Entry 7MKO (electron microscopy, 3.15 A resolution); this record covers chains A and B of the 8 polymer chains in the assembly.

# Chain A (and B)
Molecule: DNA-directed RNA polymerase subunit alpha
Organism: Escherichia coli (strain K12)
Notes: EC 2.7.7.6; chain B of this document is another copy of the same molecule, construct and numbering; everything in this record applies to it too
UniProtKB: A0A4S5AL01 (A0A4S5AL01_ECOLI); numbering as in UniProt (aligned over 1-237)
Amino-acid sequence (237 residues; each row starts with the number of its first residue):
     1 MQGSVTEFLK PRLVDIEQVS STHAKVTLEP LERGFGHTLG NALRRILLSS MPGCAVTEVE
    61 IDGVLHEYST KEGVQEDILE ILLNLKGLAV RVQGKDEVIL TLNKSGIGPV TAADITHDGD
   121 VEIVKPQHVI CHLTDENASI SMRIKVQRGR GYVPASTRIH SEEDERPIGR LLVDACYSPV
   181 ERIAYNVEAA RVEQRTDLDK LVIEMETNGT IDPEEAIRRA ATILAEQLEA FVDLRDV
Not modelled in the structure: 1-6 (chain B: 1-5, 236-237)

# Chain A / chain B interface
Residue-residue contacts (69):
  Glu7(A) with Arg148(B), salt bridge; Arg150(B), salt bridge
  Phe8(A) with Arg150(B); Ile223(B), hydrophobic
  Leu9(A) with Gln227(B), hydrogen bond (backbone-side chain)
  Lys10(A) with Glu226(B); Gln227(B)
  Pro11(A) with Gln227(B); Ala230(B); Phe231(B)
  Leu13(A) with Phe231(B), hydrophobic
  Leu28(A) with Phe231(B), hydrophobic
  Leu31(A) with Gln227(B)
  Glu32(A) with Gln227(B)
  Arg33(A) with Ser50(B)
  Phe35(A) with Ser50(B); Ile223(B), hydrophobic; Gln227(B)
  His37(A) with Arg45(B)
  Thr38(A) with Ala42(B); Arg45(B)
  Leu39(A) with Leu224(B), hydrophobic; Leu228(B), hydrophobic
  Ala42(A) with Thr38(B)
  Arg45(A) with Gly34(B), hydrogen bond (side chain-backbone); His37(B); Thr38(B)
  Ile46(A) with Phe35(B), hydrophobic
  Ser50(A) with Phe8(B)
  Arg150(A) with Thr6(B); Glu7(B); Phe8(B); Glu32(B), salt bridge
  Arg218(A) with Ala230(B), hydrogen bond (side chain-backbone); Phe231(B), hydrogen bond (side chain-backbone); Asp233(B), salt bridge
  Ala221(A) with Leu228(B); Phe231(B), hydrophobic
  Thr222(A) with Val232(B); Asp233(B); Leu234(B)
  Ile223(A) with Phe8(B), hydrophobic; Phe35(B), hydrophobic
  Leu224(A) with Leu228(B), hydrophobic
  Ala225(A) with Leu228(B); Val232(B), hydrophobic
  Glu226(A) with Phe8(B); Lys10(B), hydrogen bond (backbone-side chain)
  Gln227(A) with Lys10(B)
  Leu228(A) with Leu39(B), hydrophobic; Ala221(B); Leu224(B), hydrophobic; Ala225(B)
  Ala230(A) with Lys10(B); Pro11(B)
  Phe231(A) with Leu28(B), hydrophobic; Leu39(B), hydrophobic; Leu43(B), hydrophobic; Ile217(B), hydrophobic; Ala221(B), hydrophobic
  Val232(A) with Arg218(B)
  Leu234(A) with Val14(B), hydrophobic; Ile16(B), hydrophobic; Arg218(B), hydrogen bond (backbone-side chain)
  Arg235(A) with Leu13(B); Val14(B); Asp15(B)
  Asp236(A) with Ile16(B); Gln18(B), hydrogen bond
Also at the interface, not in a pair above, chain A (40 interface residues in all): Arg12, Gly34, Asn41, Ser49, Pro52, Glu229
Also at the interface, not in a pair above, chain B (43 interface residues in all): Leu9, Ile46, Pro52, Leu201, Ile203, Glu214

# In short
The interface between chain A and chain B involves 40 residues on one side and 43 on the other; the contacts
include 7 hydrogen bonds and 4 salt bridges. Polar pairs include Glu7(A)-Arg148(B), Glu7(A)-Arg150(B) and
Arg150(A)-Glu32(B).
Both chains are DNA-directed RNA polymerase subunit alpha (Escherichia coli (strain K12)). Entry 7MKO
(Escherichia coli RNA polymerase elongation complex) was determined by electron microscopy together with 7MKP,
7MKN and 7MKQ from the same study.
